1NPT - chains O and Q of the 4 polymer chains in the assembly; structure by X-ray diffraction, 2.18 A resolution.

== Chain O (and Q) ==
Name: Glyceraldehyde 3-phosphate dehydrogenase
From: Geobacillus stearothermophilus
Notes: EC 1.2.1.12; chain Q of this document is another copy of the same molecule, construct and numbering; everything in this record applies to it too
Reference sequence: P00362 (G3P_BACST); the construct lacks a stretch of the UniProt sequence and is renumbered around it, so the offset changes along the chain: 0-34 = UniProt 1-35; 36-122 = UniProt 36-122; 123-138 = UniProt 124-139; 139-188 = UniProt 141-190; 1 more segments
Sequence (334 residues; numbered 0 to 333 plus 2 insertion-coded residues; 2 numbers in that range are skipped by the numbering (no residue carries them; nothing is unmodelled there); the number before each row is that of its first residue; numbering starts at 0):
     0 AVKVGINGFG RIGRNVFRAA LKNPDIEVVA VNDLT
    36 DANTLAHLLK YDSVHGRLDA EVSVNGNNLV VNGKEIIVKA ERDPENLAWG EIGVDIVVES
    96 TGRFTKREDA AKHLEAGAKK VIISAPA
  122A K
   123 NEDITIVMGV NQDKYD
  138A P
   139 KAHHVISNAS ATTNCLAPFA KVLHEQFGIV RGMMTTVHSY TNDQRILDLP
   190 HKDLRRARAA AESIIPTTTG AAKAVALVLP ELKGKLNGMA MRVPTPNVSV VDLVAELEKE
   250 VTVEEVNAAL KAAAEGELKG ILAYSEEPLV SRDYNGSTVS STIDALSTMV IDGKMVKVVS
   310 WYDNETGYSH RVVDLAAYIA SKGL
Sequence notes: engineered mutation Ala149 (Cys151 in P00362)
Small-molecule neighbours: NAD (nicotinamide-adenine-dinucleotide): Asn6, Gly7, Phe8, Gly9, Arg10, Ile11, Asn31, Asp32, Leu33, Glu76, Arg77, Ser95, Thr96, Gly97, Arg98, Phe99, Thr100, Ser119, Ala120, Ala149, His176, Thr179, Asn180, Asn313, Glu314, Tyr317
Reported in the primary citation:
  - mutagenesis - C149A: abolished catalytic activity
  - conformationally variable residues (loop rearrangement): Thr206 to Ala210
  - binding site for sulfate ion: Thr179, Arg231
  - catalytic residues: His176 (proposed by the authors, not directly observed)

== Interface between chain O and chain Q ==
Residue-residue contacts (15):
  His42(O) - Pro277(Q)
  His42(O) - Leu278(Q)
  Tyr46(O) - Glu276(Q)
  Tyr46(O) - Leu278(Q)  hydrophobic
  Tyr46(O) - Asp282(Q)
  Ser48(O) - Arg281(Q)
  Arg52(O) - Leu278(Q)
  Arg52(O) - Asp282(Q)
  Glu276(O) - Tyr46(Q)
  Pro277(O) - His42(Q)
  Leu278(O) - His42(Q)
  Leu278(O) - Tyr46(Q)  hydrophobic
  Arg281(O) - Ser48(Q)
  Asp282(O) - Tyr46(Q)
  Asp282(O) - Arg52(Q)

== In short ==
Chain O and chain Q each contribute 9 residues to their interface. Chain O binds NAD. From the paper: the
catalytic residue His176(O); C149A of chain O abolishes catalytic activity.
Both chains are Glyceraldehyde 3-phosphate dehydrogenase (Geobacillus stearothermophilus). Entry 1NPT
(Glyceraldehyde-3-Phosphate Dehydrogenase Mutant With Cys 149 replaced by Ala complexed with NAD+) was
determined by X-ray diffraction (same publication as 1NQ5, 1NQA and 1NQO).
